6P1S - chains A and D of the 4 polymer chains in the assembly; structure by X-ray diffraction, 1.75 A resolution.

== Chain A ==
Molecule: DNA-directed DNA/RNA polymerase mu
Source organism: Homo sapiens
Notes: EC 2.7.7.7
Reference sequence: Q9NP87 (DPOLM_HUMAN); residue numbers follow UniProt; this construct covers 134-397, 410-494
Sequence (354 residues; each row starts with the number of its first residue; note: 12 numbers in that range are skipped by the numbering (no residue carries them; nothing is unmodelled there)):
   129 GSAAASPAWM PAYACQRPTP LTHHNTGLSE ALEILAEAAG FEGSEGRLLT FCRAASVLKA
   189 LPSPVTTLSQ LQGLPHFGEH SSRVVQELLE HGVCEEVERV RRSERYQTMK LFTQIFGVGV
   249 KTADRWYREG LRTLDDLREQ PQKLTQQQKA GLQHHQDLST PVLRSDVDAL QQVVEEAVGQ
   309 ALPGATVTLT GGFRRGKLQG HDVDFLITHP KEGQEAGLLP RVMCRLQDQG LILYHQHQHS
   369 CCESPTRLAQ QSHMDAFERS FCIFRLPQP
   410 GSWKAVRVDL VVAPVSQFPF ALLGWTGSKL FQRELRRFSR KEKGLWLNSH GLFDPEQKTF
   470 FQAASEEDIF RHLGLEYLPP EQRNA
Disordered / not traced: 129-137, 365-384
Differences from the reference sequence: expression tag (129-133); linker (410)
Curated features (UniProtKB/Swiss-Prot):
  - region: Arg323 to Asp332 (Involved in ssDNA binding)
  - binding site (Mg(2+)): Asp330, Asp332, Asp418
  - site: Gly433 (Responsible for the low discrimination between dNTP and rNTP)

== Chain D ==
Molecule: 4-nt DNA strand
Sequence (4 nucleotides; row label = number of the first residue in the row):
     1 GCCG

== How chain A and chain D interact ==
Pairs across the interface (15; chain A residue first):
  Ala140(A) with DG4(D), phosphate contact
  Gly174(A) with DG1(D), hydrogen bond to the base
  Arg175(A) with DG1(D), salt bridge to the phosphate
  Thr178(A) with DG1(D), hydrogen bond to the base; DC2(D), sugar contact
  Phe179(A) with DG1(D), sugar contact
  Pro203(A) with DC3(D), phosphate contact
  His204(A) with DC2(D), sugar contact; DC3(D), hydrogen bond to the phosphate
  Gly206(A) with DC2(D), hydrogen bond to the phosphate
  Glu207(A) with DC2(D), hydrogen bond to the phosphate
  His208(A) with DG1(D), salt bridge to the phosphate; DC2(D), hydrogen bond to the phosphate
  Ser209(A) with DG1(D), phosphate contact; DC2(D), hydrogen bond to the phosphate
Other interface residues (no listed pair), chain A (15 interface residues in all): Arg181, Leu202, Phe205, Ser210

== Overview ==
15 residues of chain A face 4 of chain D across their interface; the contacts include 7 hydrogen bonds and 2
salt bridges. Polar pairs include Gly174(A)-DG1(D), Thr178(A)-DG1(D) and His204(A)-DC3(D). From UniProt: 3
Mg2+-binding residues on chain A.
Chain A is DNA-directed DNA/RNA polymerase mu (Homo sapiens) and chain D is a 4-nt DNA strand; the structure,
Post-catalytic nicked complex of human DNA Polymerase Mu with 1-nt gapped substrate containing template 8OG
and ..., was determined by X-ray diffraction, deposited together with 6P1M, 6P1N, 6P1O, 6P1P, 6P1Q, 6P1R and 4
further entries.
